Entry 5NMG (X-ray diffraction, 2.75 A resolution); this record covers chains A and C of the 5 polymer chains in the assembly.

[Chain A]
Molecule: HLA class I histocompatibility antigen, A-2 alpha chain
From: Homo sapiens
UniProtKB: P01892 (1A02_HUMAN); residues 1-276 here correspond to UniProt positions 25-300 (UniProt number = residue number + 24)
Amino-acid sequence (276 residues; each row starts with the number of its first residue):
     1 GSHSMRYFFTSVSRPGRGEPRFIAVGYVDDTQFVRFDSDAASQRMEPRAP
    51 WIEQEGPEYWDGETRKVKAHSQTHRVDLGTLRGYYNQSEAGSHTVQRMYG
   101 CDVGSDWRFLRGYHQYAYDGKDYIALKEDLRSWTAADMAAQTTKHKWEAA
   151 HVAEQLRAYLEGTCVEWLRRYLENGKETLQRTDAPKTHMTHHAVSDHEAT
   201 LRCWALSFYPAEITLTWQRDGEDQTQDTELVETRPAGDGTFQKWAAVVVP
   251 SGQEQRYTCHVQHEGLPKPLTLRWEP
Disulfide bonds: Cys-101/Cys-164, Cys-203/Cys-259

[Chain C]
Molecule: Gag protein
UniProtKB: W0GUW4 (W0GUW4_9HIV1); residues 1-9 here correspond to UniProt positions 67-75 (UniProt number = residue number + 66)
Amino-acid sequence (9 residues; numbered 1 to 9; the number before each row is that of its first residue):
     1 SLFNTIAVL

[Chain A / chain C interface]
Contacting residue pairs (41; chain A residue first):
  Tyr-7(A) / Ser-1(C)  hydrogen bond (side chain-backbone)
  Tyr-7(A) / Leu-2(C)  hydrogen bond (side chain-backbone)
  Phe-9(A) / Leu-2(C)  hydrophobic
  Met-45(A) / Leu-2(C)  hydrophobic
  Glu-63(A) / Ser-1(C)
  Glu-63(A) / Leu-2(C)  hydrogen bond (side chain-backbone)
  Lys-66(A) / Ser-1(C)
  Lys-66(A) / Leu-2(C)  hydrogen bond (side chain-backbone)
  Lys-66(A) / Phe-3(C)
  Lys-66(A) / Asn-4(C)
  Val-67(A) / Leu-2(C)
  His-70(A) / Phe-3(C)
  His-70(A) / Ile-6(C)
  Thr-73(A) / Ile-6(C)
  Thr-73(A) / Ala-7(C)
  Thr-73(A) / Val-8(C)
  Val-76(A) / Val-8(C)  hydrophobic
  Asp-77(A) / Val-8(C)
  Asp-77(A) / Leu-9(C)  hydrogen bond (side chain-backbone)
  Leu-81(A) / Leu-9(C)  hydrophobic
  Tyr-84(A) / Leu-9(C)  hydrogen bond (side chain-backbone)
  Arg-97(A) / Ile-6(C)
  Arg-97(A) / Ala-7(C)  hydrogen bond (side chain-backbone)
  Tyr-99(A) / Leu-2(C)
  Tyr-99(A) / Phe-3(C)  hydrogen bond (side chain-backbone)
  Tyr-116(A) / Leu-9(C)  hydrophobic
  Tyr-123(A) / Leu-9(C)  hydrophobic
  Thr-143(A) / Leu-9(C)  hydrogen bond (side chain-backbone)
  Lys-146(A) / Leu-9(C)  hydrogen bond (side chain-backbone)
  Trp-147(A) / Ala-7(C)
  Trp-147(A) / Val-8(C)  hydrogen bond (side chain-backbone)
  Trp-147(A) / Leu-9(C)  hydrophobic
  Val-152(A) / Ala-7(C)  hydrophobic
  Gln-155(A) / Phe-3(C)
  Gln-155(A) / Thr-5(C)  hydrogen bond
  Leu-156(A) / Phe-3(C)  hydrophobic
  Tyr-159(A) / Ser-1(C)  hydrogen bond (side chain-backbone)
  Tyr-159(A) / Leu-2(C)
  Tyr-159(A) / Phe-3(C)  hydrophobic
  Trp-167(A) / Ser-1(C)  hydrogen bond
  Tyr-171(A) / Ser-1(C)  hydrogen bond (side chain-backbone)
Other interface residues (no listed pair), chain A (30 interface residues in all): Met-5, Tyr-59, Ala-69, Thr-80, His-114

[In short]
30 residues of chain A and 9 residues of chain C are in contact; the contacts include 15 hydrogen bonds. Polar
contacts include Tyr-7(A)/Ser-1(C), Tyr-7(A)/Leu-2(C) and Glu-63(A)/Leu-2(C).
Here chain A is HLA class I histocompatibility antigen, A-2 alpha chain (Homo sapiens) and chain C is Gag
protein. Entry 5NMG (868 TCR in complex with HLA A02 presenting SLYFNTIAVL) was determined by X-ray
diffraction, deposited together with 5NMD, 5NME, 5NMF, 5NMH and 5NMK.
